Entry 8WWY (X-ray diffraction, 1.79 A resolution); this record covers chains A and B.

Chain A:
Name: TRAF-interacting protein with FHA domain-containing protein A
From: Mus musculus
UniProt: Q793I8 (TIFA_MOUSE); residue numbers follow UniProt; this construct covers 1-150
Chain sequence (150 residues; row label = number of the first residue in the row):
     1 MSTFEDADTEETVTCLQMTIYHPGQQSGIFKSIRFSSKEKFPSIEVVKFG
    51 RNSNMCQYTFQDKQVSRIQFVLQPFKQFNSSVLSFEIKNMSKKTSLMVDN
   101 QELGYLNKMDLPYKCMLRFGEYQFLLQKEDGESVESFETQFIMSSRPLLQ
Unresolved in the structure: 1-10, 150
Construct notes: engineered mutation Ser36 (Cys in Q793I8)
Swiss-Prot annotation at these positions:
  - modified residue: Thr9 (Phosphothreonine)

Chain B:
Name: TRAF-interacting protein with FHA domain-containing protein B
From: Mus musculus
UniProt: Q8JZM6 (TIFAB_MOUSE); residues 1-139 here = UniProt positions 1-139
Chain sequence (144 residues; each row starts with the number of its first residue; numbers below 1 keep their minus sign (Gly-4 is residue -4)):
    -4 GPLGSMERPLTVLQVSLYHPTQGPVAFAHVPQQLQHDASRLLVGRGQNTH
    46 LQLQLPQLSRYHLSLEPYLEKGSSLLAFCLKVLTRKSCVWVNGLPLRYLE
    96 QVPLGTINRISFSGIQMLVRKEGGASLETFVCYFHLSPSPLIYR
Unresolved in the structure: -4 to 2, 138-139
Construct notes: expression tag (-4 to 0)

Chain A / chain B interface:
Contacting residue pairs (44):
  Ser43(A) - Tyr93(B)  hydrogen bond
  Ser43(A) - Leu94(B)
  Ile44(A) - Arg35(B)  hydrogen bond (backbone-side chain)
  Ile44(A) - Tyr56(B)  hydrophobic
  Ile44(A) - Leu78(B)
  Ile44(A) - Tyr93(B)
  Glu45(A) - Arg35(B)  salt bridge
  Val46(A) - Arg35(B)
  Gln73(A) - Glu61(B)  hydrogen bond
  Pro74(A) - Lys76(B)  hydrogen bond (backbone-side chain)
  Phe75(A) - Lys76(B)
  Phe75(A) - Leu94(B)
  Phe75(A) - Gln96(B)
  Lys76(A) - Tyr93(B)
  Lys76(A) - Leu94(B)  hydrogen bond (backbone-backbone)
  Lys76(A) - Glu95(B)
  Phe78(A) - Leu91(B)  hydrophobic
  Phe78(A) - Glu95(B)
  Phe78(A) - Gln96(B)
  Leu83(A) - Leu94(B)  hydrophobic
  Glu86(A) - Gln96(B)  hydrogen bond
  Lys88(A) - Glu61(B)  salt bridge
  Lys88(A) - Pro62(B)  hydrogen bond (side chain-backbone)
  Lys88(A) - Tyr63(B)
  Met90(A) - Ala33(B)
  Lys92(A) - Glu123(B)  salt bridge
  Glu102(A) - Lys66(B)  hydrogen bond (backbone-side chain)
  Tyr105(A) - Ala33(B)
  Tyr105(A) - Leu64(B)
  Tyr105(A) - Leu122(B)  hydrogen bond (side chain-backbone)
  Tyr105(A) - Glu123(B)
  Leu106(A) - Tyr63(B)
  Leu106(A) - Leu64(B)  hydrogen bond (backbone-backbone)
  Leu106(A) - Leu71(B)  hydrophobic
  Leu106(A) - Leu122(B)
  Asn107(A) - Leu64(B)  hydrogen bond (side chain-backbone)
  Asn107(A) - Lys66(B)
  Lys108(A) - Glu61(B)  salt bridge
  Lys108(A) - Tyr63(B)
  Lys108(A) - Cys74(B)
  Val134(A) - Arg80(B)
  Val134(A) - Tyr93(B)
  Glu135(A) - Arg80(B)  salt bridge
  Glu135(A) - Tyr93(B)
Interface residues without a listed pair, chain A (22 interface residues in all): Gln77
Interface residues without a listed pair, chain B (23 interface residues in all): Glu65, Leu89, Val97

In short:
Chain A and chain B form an interface of 22 and 23 residues respectively; the contacts include 11 hydrogen
bonds and 5 salt bridges. Polar pairs include Glu45(A)-Arg35(B), Lys88(A)-Glu61(B) and Lys92(A)-Glu123(B).
Here chain A is TRAF-interacting protein with FHA domain-containing protein A and chain B is TRAF-interacting
protein with FHA domain-containing protein B, both from Mus musculus. Entry 8WWY (Crystal structure of mouse
TIFA/TIFAB heterodimer) was determined by X-ray diffraction.
